Entry 8TJN (electron microscopy, 3.73 A resolution); this record covers chains B and E of the 6 polymer chains in the assembly.

== Chain B ==
Name: EryAI, 6-deoxyerythronolide-B synthase EryA3, modules 5 and 6
From: Saccharopolyspora erythraea
Notes: EC 2.3.1.94; fragment: DEBS Module 1, Subunit A  + EryA3 , Subunit A  + EryA3
UniProtKB: chimeric construct of Q5UNP6, Q03133: residues 32-1490 from Q5UNP6 (Q5UNP6_SACER) positions 557-2015 (UniProt number = residue number + 525); residues 1491-1767 from Q03133 positions 2896-3172 (UniProt number = residue number + 1405)
Chain sequence (1784 residues; row label = number of the first residue in the row):
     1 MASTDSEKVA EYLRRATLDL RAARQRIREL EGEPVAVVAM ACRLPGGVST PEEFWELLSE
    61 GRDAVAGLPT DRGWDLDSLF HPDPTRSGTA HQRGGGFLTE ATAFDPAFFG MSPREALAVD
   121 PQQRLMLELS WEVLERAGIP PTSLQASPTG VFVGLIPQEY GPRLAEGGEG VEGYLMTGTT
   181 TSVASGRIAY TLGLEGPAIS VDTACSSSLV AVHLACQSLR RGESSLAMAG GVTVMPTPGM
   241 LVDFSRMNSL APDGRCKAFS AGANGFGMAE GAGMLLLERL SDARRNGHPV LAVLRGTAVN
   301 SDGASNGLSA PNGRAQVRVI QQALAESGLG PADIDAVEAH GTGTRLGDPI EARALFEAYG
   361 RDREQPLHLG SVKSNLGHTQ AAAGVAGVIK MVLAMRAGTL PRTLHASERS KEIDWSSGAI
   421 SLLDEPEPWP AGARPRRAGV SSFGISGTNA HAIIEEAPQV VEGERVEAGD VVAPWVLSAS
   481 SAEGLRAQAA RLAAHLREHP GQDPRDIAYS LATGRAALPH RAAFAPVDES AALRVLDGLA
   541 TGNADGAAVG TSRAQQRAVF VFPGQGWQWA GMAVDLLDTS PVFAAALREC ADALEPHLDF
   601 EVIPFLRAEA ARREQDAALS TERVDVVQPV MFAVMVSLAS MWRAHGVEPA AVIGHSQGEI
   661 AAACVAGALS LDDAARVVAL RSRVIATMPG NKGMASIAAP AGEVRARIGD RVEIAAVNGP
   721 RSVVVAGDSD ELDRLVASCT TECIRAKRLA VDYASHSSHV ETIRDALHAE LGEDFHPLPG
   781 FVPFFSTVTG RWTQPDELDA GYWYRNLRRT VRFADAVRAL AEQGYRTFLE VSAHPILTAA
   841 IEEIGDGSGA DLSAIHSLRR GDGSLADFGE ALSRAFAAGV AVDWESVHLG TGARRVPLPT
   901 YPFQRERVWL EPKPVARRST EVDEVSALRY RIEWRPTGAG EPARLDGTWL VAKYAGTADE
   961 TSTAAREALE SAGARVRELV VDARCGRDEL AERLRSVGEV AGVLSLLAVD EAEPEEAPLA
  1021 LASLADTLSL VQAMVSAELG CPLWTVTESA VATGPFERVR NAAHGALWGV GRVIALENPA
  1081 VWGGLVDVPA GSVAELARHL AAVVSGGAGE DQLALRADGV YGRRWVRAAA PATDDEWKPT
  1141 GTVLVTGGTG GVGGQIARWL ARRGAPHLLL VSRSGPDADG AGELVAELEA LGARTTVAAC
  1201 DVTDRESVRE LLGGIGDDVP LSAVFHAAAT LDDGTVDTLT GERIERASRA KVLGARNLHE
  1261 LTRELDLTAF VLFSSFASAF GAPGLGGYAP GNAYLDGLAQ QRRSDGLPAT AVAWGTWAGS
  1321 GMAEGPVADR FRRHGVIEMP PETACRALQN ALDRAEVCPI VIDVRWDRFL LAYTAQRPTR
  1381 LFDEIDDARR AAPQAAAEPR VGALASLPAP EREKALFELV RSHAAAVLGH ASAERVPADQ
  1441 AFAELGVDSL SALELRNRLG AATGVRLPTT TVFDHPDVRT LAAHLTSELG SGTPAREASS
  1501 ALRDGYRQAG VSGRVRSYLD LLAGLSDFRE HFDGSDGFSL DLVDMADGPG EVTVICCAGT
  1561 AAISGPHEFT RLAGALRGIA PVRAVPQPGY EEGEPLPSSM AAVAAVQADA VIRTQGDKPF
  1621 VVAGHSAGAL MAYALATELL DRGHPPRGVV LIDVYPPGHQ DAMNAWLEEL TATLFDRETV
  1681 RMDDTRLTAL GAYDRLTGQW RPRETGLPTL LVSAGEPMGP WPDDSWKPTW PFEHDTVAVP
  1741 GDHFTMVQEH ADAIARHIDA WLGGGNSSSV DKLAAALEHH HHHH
Disordered / not traced: 1, 612-622, 686-781, 804-811, 913-1403, 1491-1784
Differences from the reference sequence: expression tag (1-31, 1768-1784); conflict Thr-1486 (Ala2011 in Q5UNP6), Ser-1487 (Ala2012 in Q5UNP6)
Modified residues: Ser-1449 (4'-phosphopanthetheine-serine; 4HH)
UniProt features mapped onto this chain:
  - active site: Ser-1626 (Nucleophile), His-1743 (Proton acceptor)
  - binding site (substrate): Thr-1560, Ala-1627, Asp-1653

== Chain E ==
Name: Antibody Fragment 1B2, Heavy Chain
From: Homo sapiens
Notes: antibody fragment or engineered binder
Chain sequence (249 residues; row label = number of the first residue in the row):
     1 MAEVQLVQSG GGLVQPGRSL RLSCTASGFT FGDYAMSWVR QAPGKGLEWV GFIRSKAYGG
    61 TTEYAASVKG RFTISRDDSK SIAYLQMNSL KTEDTAVYYC TRGGTLFDYW GQGTLVTVSS
   121 ASTKGPSVFP LAPSSKSTSG GTAALGCLVK DYFPEPVTVS WNSGALTSGV HTFPAVLQSS
   181 GLYSLSSVVT VPSSSLGTQT YICNVNHKPS NTKVDKKVEP KSCAALVPRG SAHHHHHHAA
   241 DYKDDDDKA
Disordered / not traced: 1-2, 136-142, 194-199, 221-249
Disulfide bonds: Cys-24/Cys-100, Cys-147/Cys-203

== How chain B and chain E interact ==
Residue-residue contacts (14):
  Ala-2(B) with Arg-54(E)
  Ser-6(B) with Tyr-58(E)
  Glu-7(B) with Arg-54(E), salt bridge; Tyr-58(E)
  Lys-8(B) with Thr-105(E)
  Glu-11(B) with Gly-103(E); Gly-104(E), hydrogen bond (side chain-backbone); Thr-105(E), hydrogen bond (side chain-backbone); Leu-106(E)
  Tyr-12(B) with Leu-106(E), hydrophobic
  Arg-14(B) with Tyr-34(E)
  Arg-15(B) with Asp-108(E), salt bridge
  Asp-796(B) with Asn-162(E); Ser-163(E)
Other interface residues (no listed pair), chain B (10 interface residues in all): Ala-10
Other interface residues (no listed pair), chain E (12 interface residues in all): Asp-33, Glu-63

== Overview ==
10 residues of chain B and 12 residues of chain E are in contact; the contacts include 2 hydrogen bonds and 2
salt bridges. Polar pairs include Glu-7(B)/Arg-54(E), Arg-15(B)/Asp-108(E) and Glu-11(B)/Gly-104(E). From
UniProt: active-site residues Ser-1626(B) and His-1743(B) and 3 substrate-binding residues on chain B.
Chain B is EryAI, 6-deoxyerythronolide-B synthase EryA3, modules 5 and 6 (Saccharopolyspora erythraea) and
chain E is Antibody Fragment 1B2, Heavy Chain (Homo sapiens); the structure, Crosslinked 6-deoxyerythronolide
B synthase (DEBS) Module 1 in complex with antibody fragment 1B2: Crosslinked State 1, was determined by
electron microscopy, deposited together with 8TPW, 8TPX, 8TKO, 8TJO and 8TJP.
